PDB entry 2K2S | solution NMR | chains A and B

Chain A:
Name: Micronemal protein 1
Organism: Toxoplasma gondii
Notes: fragment: Galectin-like domain
Reference sequence: O00834 (MIC1_TOXGO); residues 1-136 here correspond to UniProt positions 320-455 (UniProt number = residue number + 319)
Chain sequence (136 residues; each row starts with the number of its first residue):
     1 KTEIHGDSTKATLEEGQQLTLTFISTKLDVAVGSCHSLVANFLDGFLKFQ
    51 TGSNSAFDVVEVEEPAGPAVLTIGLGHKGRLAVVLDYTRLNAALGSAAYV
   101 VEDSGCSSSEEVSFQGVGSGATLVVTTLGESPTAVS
Disulfide bonds: C35-C106

Chain B:
Name: Micronemal protein 6
Organism: Toxoplasma gondii
Notes: fragment: EGF-like domain
Reference sequence: Q9XYH7 (MIC6_TOXGO); residues 1-61 here correspond to UniProt positions 87-147 (UniProt number = residue number + 86)
Chain sequence (61 residues; each row starts with the number of its first residue):
     1 MANFVQLSETPAACSSNPCGPEAAGTCKETNSGYICRCNQGYRISLDGTG
    51 NVTCIVRQESG
Not modelled in the structure: 1-6
Disulfide bonds: C14-C27, C19-C36, C38-C54
UniProt features mapped onto this chain:
  - site: S8, E9 (Cleavage)

How chain A and chain B interact:
Contacting residue pairs (96; chain A residue first):
  Q18(A) - L46(B)
  T20(A) - E59(B)
  T20(A) - S60(B)
  T22(A) - E59(B)
  F49(A) - I35(B)
  T51(A) - S32(B)
  D58(A) - K28(B)
  D58(A) - T30(B)
  V59(A) - K28(B)
  V59(A) - I35(B)
  V60(A) - I35(B)
  V60(A) - R37(B)
  E61(A) - R37(B)
  E63(A) - R37(B)
  V70(A) - R43(B)
  V70(A) - E59(B)
  V70(A) - S60(B)
  T72(A) - L46(B)
  T72(A) - S60(B)
  G76(A) - T49(B)
  R80(A) - T49(B)
  R80(A) - G50(B)
  R80(A) - N51(B)
  L81(A) - G50(B)
  A82(A) - L46(B)
  A82(A) - G50(B)
  A82(A) - N51(B)
  A82(A) - V52(B)
  V84(A) - I44(B)
  V84(A) - L46(B)
  V84(A) - V52(B)
  D86(A) - R43(B)
  D86(A) - I44(B)
  D86(A) - E59(B)
  D86(A) - S60(B)
  Y87(A) - R37(B)
  A92(A) - Q40(B)
  A93(A) - Q40(B)
  L94(A) - Q40(B)
  L94(A) - R43(B)
  L94(A) - R57(B)
  S96(A) - R37(B)
  S96(A) - C38(B)
  S96(A) - Y42(B)
  S96(A) - R43(B)
  S96(A) - I44(B)
  A97(A) - C36(B)
  A97(A) - R37(B)
  A97(A) - I44(B)
  A98(A) - I35(B)
  A98(A) - C36(B)
  A98(A) - I44(B)
  A98(A) - V52(B)
  Y99(A) - Y34(B)
  Y99(A) - I35(B)
  V100(A) - S32(B)
  V100(A) - G33(B)
  V100(A) - Y34(B)
  V100(A) - G50(B)
  V100(A) - N51(B)
  V100(A) - V52(B)
  V101(A) - S32(B)
  E102(A) - T10(B)
  E102(A) - S32(B)
  E102(A) - G33(B)
  E102(A) - N51(B)
  L128(A) - L46(B)
  L128(A) - D47(B)
  L128(A) - G48(B)
  L128(A) - T49(B)
  G129(A) - L46(B)
  G129(A) - D47(B)
  G129(A) - G48(B)
  E130(A) - L46(B)
  E130(A) - D47(B)
  E130(A) - G48(B)
  S131(A) - D47(B)
  P132(A) - D47(B)
  P132(A) - T49(B)
  P132(A) - N51(B)
  T133(A) - P18(B)
  T133(A) - Y34(B)
  T133(A) - N51(B)
  A134(A) - T10(B)
  A134(A) - P11(B)
  A134(A) - Y34(B)
  A134(A) - N51(B)
  V135(A) - T10(B)
  V135(A) - P11(B)
  V135(A) - A13(B)
  V135(A) - E29(B)
  V135(A) - G33(B)
  S136(A) - T10(B)
  S136(A) - N31(B)
  S136(A) - S32(B)
  S136(A) - G33(B)
Other interface residues (no listed pair), chain A (47 interface residues in all): K1, V62, I73, G74, L75, H77, V83, R89, D103
Other interface residues (no listed pair), chain B (33 interface residues in all): A12, S16, N39, G61
The authors on this interface:
  - residue pairs: F49(A)-I35(B) (hydrophobic contact), V60(A)-I35(B) (hydrophobic contact), Y99(A)-I35(B) (hydrophobic contact)
  - interface residues, chain A: V84(A), S96(A), A98(A), V100(A)
  - interface residues, chain B: Y34(B), C36(B), C38(B), I44(B), L46(B), V52(B)

Summary:
47 residues of chain A face 33 of chain B across their interface. The paper describes hydrophobic contacts
between F49(A) and I35(B), V60(A) and I35(B) and Y99(A) and I35(B). The paper reports interface residues
V84(A), S96(A) and Y34(B) among others.
Chain A is Micronemal protein 1 and chain B is Micronemal protein 6, both from Toxoplasma gondii; the
structure, structure of the MIC1-GLD/MIC6-EGF complex from Toxoplasma gondii, was determined by solution NMR.
